7KLZ - chains A and C; structure by X-ray diffraction, 3.40 A resolution.

[Chain A]
Name: Speckle-type POZ protein
Organism: Homo sapiens
Notes: fragment: MATH domain
UniProt: O43791 (SPOP_HUMAN); residues 29-166 here = UniProt positions 29-166
Sequence (143 residues; row label = number of the first residue in the row):
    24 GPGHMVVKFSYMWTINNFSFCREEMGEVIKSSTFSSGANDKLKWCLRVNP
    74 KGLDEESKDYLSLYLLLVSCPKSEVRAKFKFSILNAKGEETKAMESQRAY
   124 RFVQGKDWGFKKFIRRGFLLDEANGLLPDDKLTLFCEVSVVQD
Disordered / not traced: 24-27, 166
Differences from the reference sequence: expression tag (24-28); engineered mutation Gly140 (Asp in O43791)
UniProt features mapped onto this chain:
  - region: Tyr123 to Phe133 (Important for binding substrate proteins)
  - natural variant: Tyr83 (Y83C: In NSDVS2), Arg121 (R121Q: In NSDVS1), Gly132 (G132V: In NSDVS2), Arg138 (R138C: In NSDVS2), Asp144 (D144N: In NSDVS1)
  - mutagenesis: Tyr87 (Y87A: Strongly reduced affinity for substrate proteins), Tyr123 (Y123A: Strongly reduced affinity for substrate proteins), Asp130 (D130A: Strongly reduced affinity for substrate proteins), Trp131 (W131A: Strongly reduced affinity for substrate proteins), Phe133 (F133A: Strongly reduced affinity for substrate proteins)
Reported in the primary citation:
  - mutagenesis - Q165P: abolished binding to Geminin peptide (chain C)
  - mutagenesis - F102C, F133V: abolished catalytic activity on Geminin
  - disease-associated variants - F102C, F133V: abolished catalytic activity on Geminin
  - disease-associated variants - Q165P: abolished binding to Geminin

[Chain C]
Name: Geminin peptide
UniProt: O75496 (GEMI_HUMAN); numbering as in UniProt (aligned over 195-209)
Sequence (15 residues; numbered 195 to 209; the number before each row is that of its first residue):
   195 AEGTVSSSTDALPCI
Disordered / not traced: 195, 205-209
Differences from the reference sequence: conflict Leu206 (Lys in O75496)
Reported in the primary citation:
  - mutagenesis - S202F: abolished binding to Speckle-type POZ protein (chain A)
  - disease-associated variants - S202F: abolished binding to SPOP

[Interface between chain A and chain C]
Contacting residue pairs (18):
  Phe102(A) with Val199(C), hydrophobic
  Ala116(A) with Glu196(C)
  Met117(A) with Glu196(C)
  Glu118(A) with Glu196(C), hydrogen bond (backbone-backbone)
  Gln120(A) with Glu196(C)
  Tyr123(A) with Val199(C)
  Lys129(A) with Ser201(C), hydrogen bond; Thr203(C)
  Asp130(A) with Ser201(C), hydrogen bond (backbone-side chain); Ser202(C), hydrogen bond; Thr203(C)
  Trp131(A) with Ser200(C)
  Gly132(A) with Val199(C); Ser200(C), hydrogen bond (backbone-backbone)
  Phe133(A) with Glu196(C); Thr198(C); Val199(C), hydrophobic
  Lys134(A) with Ser200(C), hydrogen bond (backbone-side chain)
Interface residues without a listed pair, chain A (14 interface residues in all): Arg70, Tyr87
Interface residues without a listed pair, chain C (8 interface residues in all): Gly197
Interface features reported in the paper:
  - pairs named by the authors: Phe102(A)-Val199(C) (hydrophobic contact), Tyr123(A)-Val199(C) (hydrophobic contact), Trp131(A)-Val199(C) (hydrophobic contact), Phe133(A)-Val199(C) (hydrophobic contact)
  - interface residues, chain A: Tyr87(A), Met117(A), Lys129(A), Asp130(A), Gly132(A), Lys134(A)
  - interface residues, chain C: Val199(C), Ser200(C), Ser201(C), Ser202(C)

[In short]
The interface between chain A and chain C involves 14 residues on one side and 8 on the other; the contacts
include 6 hydrogen bonds. Polar contacts include Lys129(A)-Ser201(C), Asp130(A)-Ser201(C) and
Asp130(A)-Ser202(C). The paper describes hydrophobic contacts between Phe102(A) and Val199(C), Tyr123(A) and
Val199(C) and Trp131(A) and Val199(C) among others. From the paper: F102C and F133V of chain A abolish
catalytic activity on Geminin; interface residues Tyr87(A), Met117(A) and Val199(C) among others; 4
substitutions were tested in all.
Chain A is Speckle-type POZ protein (Homo sapiens) and chain C is Geminin peptide; the structure, Structure of
SPOP MATH domain in complex with a Geminin peptide, was determined by X-ray diffraction.
